6KKA - chain A; structure by X-ray diffraction, 2.36 A resolution.

[Chain A]
Molecule: Endo-1,4-beta-xylanase
Organism: Bacillus sp. 41M-1
Notes: EC 3.2.1.8
Reference sequence: Q9RC94 (Q9RC94_9BACI); residues 1-327 here correspond to UniProt positions 28-354 (UniProt number = residue number + 27)
Sequence (327 residues; each row starts with the number of its first residue):
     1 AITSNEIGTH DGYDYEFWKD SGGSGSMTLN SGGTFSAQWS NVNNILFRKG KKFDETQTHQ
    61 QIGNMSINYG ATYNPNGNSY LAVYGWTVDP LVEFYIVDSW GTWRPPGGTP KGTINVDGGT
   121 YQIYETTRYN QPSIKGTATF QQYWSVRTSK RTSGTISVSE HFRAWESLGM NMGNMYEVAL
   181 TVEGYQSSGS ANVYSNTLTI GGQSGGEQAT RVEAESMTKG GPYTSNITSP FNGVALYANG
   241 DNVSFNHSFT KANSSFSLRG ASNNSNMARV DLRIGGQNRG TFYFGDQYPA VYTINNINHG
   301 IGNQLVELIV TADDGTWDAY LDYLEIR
Sequence notes: engineered mutation Ala82 (Thr109 in Q9RC94)
Ion coordination: Ca2+ site 1 near Glu183 (its only coordinating residue here); Ca2+ site 2 near Gln186 (its only coordinating residue here); Ca2+ site 3: Glu213, Glu215, Asn232, Asp322; Ca2+ site 4: Tyr237, Asp313, Trp317, Asp318

[In short]
The Ca2+ site 3 is built by Glu213, Glu215, Asn232 and Asp322. Tyr237, Asp313, Trp317 and Asp318 coordinate
Ca2+ site 4.
Chain A is Endo-1,4-beta-xylanase (Bacillus sp. 41M-1); the structure, Xylanase J mutant from Bacillus sp.
41M-1, was determined by X-ray diffraction.
